Entry 7W5K (X-ray diffraction, 2.22 A resolution); this record covers chains A and B of the 4 polymer chains in the assembly.

# Chain A (and B)
Name: L-sorbosone dehydrogenase, NAD(P) dependent
Organism: Gluconobacter oxydans
Notes: engineered mutation(s): C296A; chain B of this document is another copy of the same molecule, construct and numbering; everything in this record applies to it too
Sequence (504 residues; numbered 1 to 504; the number before each row is that of its first residue):
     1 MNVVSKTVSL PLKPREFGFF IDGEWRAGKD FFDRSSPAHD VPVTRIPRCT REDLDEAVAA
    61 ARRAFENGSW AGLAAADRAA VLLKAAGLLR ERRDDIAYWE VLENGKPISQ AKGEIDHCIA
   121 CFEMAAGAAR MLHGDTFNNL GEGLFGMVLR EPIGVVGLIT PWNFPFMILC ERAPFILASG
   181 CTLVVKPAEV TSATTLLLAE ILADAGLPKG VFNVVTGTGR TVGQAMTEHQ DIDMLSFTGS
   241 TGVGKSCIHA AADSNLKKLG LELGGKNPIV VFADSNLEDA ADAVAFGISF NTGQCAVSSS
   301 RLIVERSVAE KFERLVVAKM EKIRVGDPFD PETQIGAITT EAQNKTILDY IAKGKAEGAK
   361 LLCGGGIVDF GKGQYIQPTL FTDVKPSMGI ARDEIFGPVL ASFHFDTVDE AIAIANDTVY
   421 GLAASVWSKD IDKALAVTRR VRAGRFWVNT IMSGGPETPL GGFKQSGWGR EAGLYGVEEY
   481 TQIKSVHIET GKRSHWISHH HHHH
Disordered / not traced: 1-7, 499-504 (chain B: 1-8, 499-504)
Residues lining bound ligands: NADP (NAP; NADP nicotinamide-adenine-dinucleotide phosphate): Ile159, Thr160, Pro161, Trp162, Asn163, Ile168, Arg172, Lys186, Pro187, Ala188, Glu189, Gly217, Thr218, Gly219, Arg220, Gly223, Gln224, Thr227, Phe237, Thr238, Gly239, Ser240, Thr241, Val243, Ser246, Glu262, Leu263, Gly264, Gly265, Ala296, Gln343, Glu394, Phe396, Leu422
Reported in the primary citation:
  - self-association interface (contacts with another copy of this molecule); pairs are residue here / residue on that copy: His249-Asp253 (hydrogen bond), Phe446, Trp447, Val448, Ser485, His487
  - binding site for NADP: Thr160, Trp162, Lys186, Glu189, Gly219, Gln224, Ser240, Leu263
  - mutagenesis - M167F, M167W, V297F, V297I, V297L, V297M, V297W: decreased catalytic activity
  - mutagenesis - M167I, M167L (2.7-fold), M167L/V297A (2.9-fold), M167V, V297A (1.2-fold): increased catalytic activity
  - binding site for NADP: Glu394 (by similarity / conservation)

# Chain A / chain B interface
Pairs across the interface - 172 pairs, chain A then chain B:
  Glu66(A) - Arg442(B)  salt bridge
  Asp135(A) - Tyr475(B)  hydrogen bond
  Phe137(A) - Glu457(B)
  Phe137(A) - Thr458(B)
  Leu140(A) - Glu457(B)
  Leu144(A) - Gly454(B)
  Val148(A) - Pro459(B)
  Val148(A) - Tyr475(B)
  Arg150(A) - Tyr475(B)
  Glu151(A) - Arg439(B)
  Glu151(A) - Phe463(B)
  Lys245(A) - Ala252(B)
  Lys245(A) - Ser254(B)
  Lys245(A) - Leu256(B)
  Ile248(A) - Ile248(B)
  Ile248(A) - Ala252(B)  hydrophobic
  Ile248(A) - Leu256(B)  hydrophobic
  His249(A) - His249(B)  hydrogen bond
  His249(A) - Ala252(B)
  His249(A) - Asp253(B)  salt bridge
  Ala252(A) - Lys245(B)
  Ala252(A) - Ile248(B)  hydrophobic
  Ala252(A) - His249(B)
  Asp253(A) - His249(B)  salt bridge
  Ser254(A) - Lys245(B)
  Asn255(A) - Gln465(B)
  Leu256(A) - Lys245(B)
  Leu256(A) - Ile248(B)  hydrophobic
  Leu256(A) - Leu263(B)  hydrophobic
  Leu256(A) - Lys464(B)
  Leu256(A) - Gln465(B)
  Leu256(A) - Gly467(B)
  Leu256(A) - Trp468(B)  hydrogen bond (backbone-side chain)
  Lys257(A) - Trp468(B)
  Lys258(A) - Trp468(B)
  Leu263(A) - Leu256(B)  hydrophobic
  Glu278(A) - His495(B)
  Asp279(A) - Arg493(B)
  Asp279(A) - His495(B)  salt bridge
  Asp282(A) - Arg493(B)  salt bridge
  Asp282(A) - His495(B)  salt bridge
  Asp282(A) - Trp496(B)  hydrogen bond (side chain-backbone)
  Asp282(A) - Ile497(B)  hydrogen bond (side chain-backbone)
  Ala283(A) - Arg493(B)
  Ala285(A) - Ile497(B)  hydrophobic
  Phe286(A) - Arg493(B)
  Phe286(A) - Trp496(B)  hydrophobic
  Ser289(A) - Trp496(B)
  Lys319(A) - His495(B)
  Lys319(A) - Ile497(B)
  Lys322(A) - Ile497(B)
  Lys322(A) - Ser498(B)
  Ile323(A) - Trp496(B)  hydrophobic
  Ile323(A) - Ile497(B)  hydrophobic
  Gln334(A) - Trp496(B)  hydrogen bond (side chain-backbone)
  Ile335(A) - Trp496(B)  hydrophobic
  Trp427(A) - Arg493(B)
  Thr438(A) - Lys484(B)  hydrogen bond (backbone-side chain)
  Thr438(A) - Val486(B)
  Arg439(A) - Glu151(B)
  Arg439(A) - Lys484(B)  hydrogen bond (backbone-side chain)
  Val441(A) - Lys484(B)  hydrogen bond (backbone-side chain)
  Arg442(A) - Glu66(B)  salt bridge
  Ala443(A) - Lys484(B)
  Gly444(A) - Ile483(B)
  Gly444(A) - Lys484(B)
  Gly444(A) - Ser485(B)  hydrogen bond (backbone-backbone)
  Arg445(A) - Ser485(B)
  Phe446(A) - Lys484(B)
  Phe446(A) - Ser485(B)  hydrogen bond (backbone-backbone)
  Phe446(A) - Val486(B)
  Phe446(A) - His487(B)  hydrogen bond (backbone-backbone)
  Trp447(A) - His487(B)
  Val448(A) - Val486(B)  hydrophobic
  Val448(A) - His487(B)  hydrogen bond (backbone-backbone)
  Val448(A) - Ile488(B)
  Val448(A) - Glu489(B)  hydrogen bond (backbone-backbone)
  Asn449(A) - Glu489(B)
  Thr450(A) - His487(B)
  Thr450(A) - Glu489(B)  hydrogen bond
  Ile451(A) - Arg493(B)
  Ser453(A) - Leu144(B)
  Ser453(A) - His487(B)
  Gly454(A) - Leu144(B)
  Gly454(A) - His487(B)
  Glu457(A) - Phe137(B)
  Glu457(A) - Leu140(B)
  Thr458(A) - Phe137(B)
  Thr458(A) - His487(B)  hydrogen bond
  Pro459(A) - Val148(B)
  Pro459(A) - Ile483(B)  hydrophobic
  Pro459(A) - Ser485(B)  hydrogen bond (backbone-side chain)
  Gly462(A) - Gln482(B)
  Phe463(A) - Glu151(B)
  Phe463(A) - Gln482(B)
  Phe463(A) - Ile483(B)
  Phe463(A) - Lys484(B)
  Lys464(A) - Leu256(B)
  Lys464(A) - Gln482(B)
  Gln465(A) - Ser254(B)
  Gln465(A) - Asn255(B)
  Gln465(A) - Leu256(B)
  Gly467(A) - Leu256(B)
  Trp468(A) - Leu256(B)  hydrogen bond (side chain-backbone)
  Trp468(A) - Lys257(B)
  Trp468(A) - Lys258(B)
  Trp468(A) - Trp468(B)  hydrophobic
  Arg470(A) - Gln482(B)  hydrogen bond
  Arg470(A) - Ile483(B)  hydrogen bond (side chain-backbone)
  Tyr475(A) - Asp135(B)  hydrogen bond
  Tyr475(A) - Val148(B)
  Tyr475(A) - Arg150(B)
  Tyr475(A) - Ile483(B)  hydrophobic
  Gln482(A) - Gly462(B)
  Gln482(A) - Phe463(B)
  Gln482(A) - Lys464(B)
  Gln482(A) - Arg470(B)  hydrogen bond
  Ile483(A) - Gly444(B)
  Ile483(A) - Pro459(B)  hydrophobic
  Ile483(A) - Phe463(B)
  Ile483(A) - Arg470(B)  hydrogen bond (backbone-side chain)
  Ile483(A) - Tyr475(B)  hydrophobic
  Lys484(A) - Thr438(B)  hydrogen bond (side chain-backbone)
  Lys484(A) - Arg439(B)  hydrogen bond (side chain-backbone)
  Lys484(A) - Val441(B)  hydrogen bond (side chain-backbone)
  Lys484(A) - Ala443(B)
  Lys484(A) - Gly444(B)
  Lys484(A) - Phe446(B)
  Lys484(A) - Phe463(B)
  Ser485(A) - Gly444(B)  hydrogen bond (backbone-backbone)
  Ser485(A) - Arg445(B)
  Ser485(A) - Phe446(B)  hydrogen bond (backbone-backbone)
  Ser485(A) - Thr458(B)
  Ser485(A) - Pro459(B)  hydrogen bond (side chain-backbone)
  Val486(A) - Thr438(B)
  Val486(A) - Phe446(B)
  Val486(A) - Val448(B)  hydrophobic
  His487(A) - Phe446(B)  hydrogen bond (backbone-backbone)
  His487(A) - Trp447(B)
  His487(A) - Val448(B)  hydrogen bond (backbone-backbone)
  His487(A) - Thr450(B)
  His487(A) - Ser453(B)
  His487(A) - Gly454(B)
  His487(A) - Thr458(B)  hydrogen bond
  Ile488(A) - Val448(B)
  Glu489(A) - Val448(B)  hydrogen bond (backbone-backbone)
  Glu489(A) - Asn449(B)
  Glu489(A) - Thr450(B)  hydrogen bond
  Lys492(A) - Asn276(B)
  Arg493(A) - Asp279(B)
  Arg493(A) - Asp282(B)  salt bridge
  Arg493(A) - Ala283(B)
  Arg493(A) - Trp427(B)
  Arg493(A) - Ile451(B)
  His495(A) - Glu278(B)
  His495(A) - Asp279(B)  salt bridge
  His495(A) - Asp282(B)
  His495(A) - Lys319(B)  hydrogen bond
  Trp496(A) - Asp282(B)  hydrogen bond (backbone-side chain)
  Trp496(A) - Ala285(B)
  Trp496(A) - Phe286(B)  hydrophobic
  Trp496(A) - Ser289(B)
  Trp496(A) - Ile323(B)  hydrophobic
  Trp496(A) - Gln334(B)  hydrogen bond (backbone-side chain)
  Trp496(A) - Ile335(B)  hydrophobic
  Ile497(A) - Asp282(B)  hydrogen bond (backbone-side chain)
  Ile497(A) - Ala285(B)  hydrophobic
  Ile497(A) - Lys319(B)
  Ile497(A) - Lys322(B)
  Ile497(A) - Ile323(B)  hydrophobic
  Ser498(A) - Lys322(B)
  Ser498(A) - Arg324(B)
Interface residues without a listed pair, chain A (82 interface residues in all): Arg62, Gly134, Met147, Leu149, Thr241, Ala251, Phe290, Arg440, Gly455, Ser494
Interface residues without a listed pair, chain B (83 interface residues in all): Gly134, Leu149, Thr241, Ala251, Phe290, Leu435, Arg440, Ser466, Lys492, Ser494

# Summary
Chain A and chain B form an interface of 82 and 83 residues respectively, with 38 hydrogen bonds and 9 salt
bridges. Polar contacts include Glu66(A)-Arg442(B), His249(A)-Asp253(B) and Asp279(A)-His495(B). From the
paper: a binding site for NADP at Thr160(A), Trp162(A) and Lys186(A) among others; M167F, M167W and V297F of
chain A, among others, reduce catalytic activity; 12 substitutions were tested in all.
Chain A and chain B are both L-sorbosone dehydrogenase, NAD(P) dependent (Gluconobacter oxydans); the
structure, The C296A mutant of L-sorbosone dehydrogenase (SNDH) from Gluconobacter Oxydans WSH-004, was
determined by X-ray diffraction together with 7W5N and 7W5L from the same study.
